Entry 6Y8Z (X-ray diffraction, 2.05 A resolution); this record covers chain A.

Chain A:
Name: Phosphoglucomutase 5
From: Clupea harengus
Sequence (589 residues; row label = number of the first residue in the row; note: 1 number in that range is skipped by the numbering (no residue carries it; nothing is unmodelled there); numbers below 1 keep their minus sign (Met-22 is residue -22)):
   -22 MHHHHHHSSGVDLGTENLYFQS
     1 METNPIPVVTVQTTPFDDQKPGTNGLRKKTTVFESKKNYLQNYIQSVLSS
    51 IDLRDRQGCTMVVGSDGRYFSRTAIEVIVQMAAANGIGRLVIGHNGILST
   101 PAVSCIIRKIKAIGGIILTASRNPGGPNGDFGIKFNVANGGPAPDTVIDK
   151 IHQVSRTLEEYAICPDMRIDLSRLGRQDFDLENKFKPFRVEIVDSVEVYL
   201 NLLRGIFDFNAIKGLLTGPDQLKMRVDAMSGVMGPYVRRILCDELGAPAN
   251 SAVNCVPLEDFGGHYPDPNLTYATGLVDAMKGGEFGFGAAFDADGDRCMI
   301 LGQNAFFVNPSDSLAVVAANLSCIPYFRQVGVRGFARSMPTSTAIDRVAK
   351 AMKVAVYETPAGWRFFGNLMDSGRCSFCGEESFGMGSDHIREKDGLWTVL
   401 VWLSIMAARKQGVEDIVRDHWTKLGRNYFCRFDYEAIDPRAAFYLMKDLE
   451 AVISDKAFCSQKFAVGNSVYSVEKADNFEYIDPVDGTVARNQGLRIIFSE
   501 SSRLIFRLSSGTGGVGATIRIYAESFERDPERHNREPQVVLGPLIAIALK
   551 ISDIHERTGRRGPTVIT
Unresolved in the structure: -22 to -5, 510-513
Modified positions: Ser121 (phosphoserine; SEP)
Ion coordination: Ni2+: Ser121, Asp292, Asp294, Asp296; Na+ site 1: Ser121, Asp294, Asp296; Na+ site 2 near Ser121 (its only coordinating residue here); Na+ site 3 near Glu191 (its only coordinating residue here); Na+ site 4: Glu381, Tyr522; Ca2+: Cys459, Val472
From the paper describing this entry:
  - post-translational modification sites: Ser121
  - interface residues: Val330
  - Ca2+ coordination through a water molecule: Glu2

Overview:
The Ni2+ site is built by Ser121, Asp292, Asp294 and Asp296. Ser121, Asp294 and Asp296 form the Na+ site 1.
The paper reports the interface residue Val330; water-mediated Ca2+ coordination by Glu2.
Chain A is Phosphoglucomutase 5 (Clupea harengus); the structure, Structure of Baltic Herring (Clupea
Harengus) Phosphoglucomutase 5 (PGM5), was determined by X-ray diffraction, deposited together with 6Y8X and
6Y8Y.
